4K1G - chains A and E of the 4 polymer chains in the assembly; structure by X-ray diffraction, 1.90 A resolution.

== Chain A ==
Molecule: Endonuclease 4
Source organism: Escherichia coli
Notes: EC 3.1.21.2
UniProt: P0A6C1 (END4_ECOLI); residues 1-285 here = UniProt positions 1-285
Sequence (285 residues; row label = number of the first residue in the row):
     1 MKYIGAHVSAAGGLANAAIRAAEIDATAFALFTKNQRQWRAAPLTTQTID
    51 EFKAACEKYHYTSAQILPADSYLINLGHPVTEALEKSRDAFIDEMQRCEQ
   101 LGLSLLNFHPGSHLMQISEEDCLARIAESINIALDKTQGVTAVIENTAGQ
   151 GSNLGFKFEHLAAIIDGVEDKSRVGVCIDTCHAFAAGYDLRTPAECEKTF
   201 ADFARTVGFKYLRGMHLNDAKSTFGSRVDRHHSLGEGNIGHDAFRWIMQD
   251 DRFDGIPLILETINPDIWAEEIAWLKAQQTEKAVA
Not modelled in the structure: 284-285
Sequence notes: engineered mutation Ala-69 (His in P0A6C1)
Bound ions: Zn2+ site 1: Glu-145, Asp-179, His-216, Glu-261; Zn2+ site 2: His-182, Asp-229, His-231 (shared with DC306(E) of chain E); Zn2+ site 3: Asp-251, Asp-254 (shared with 1 residue of chain B)
Swiss-Prot annotation at these positions:
  - binding site (Zn(2+)): His-109, Glu-145, Asp-179, His-182, His-216, Asp-229, His-231, Glu-261
Reported in the primary citation:
  - binding site for the 9-nt DNA strand: Asn-35
  - conformationally variable residues (order/disorder transition): Gln-36, Tyr-72, His-109
  - binding site for the 6-nt DNA strand (chain E): Glu-261
  - catalytic residues: Glu-261 (citing earlier work)
  - mutagenesis - H69A: abolished catalytic activity (citing earlier work)

== Chain E ==
Molecule: 6-nt DNA strand
Sequence (6 nucleotides; row label = number of the first residue in the row):
   301 GCGTCC
Bound ions: Zn2+: DC306 (shared with His-182(A), Asp-229(A), His-231(A) of chain A)

== Chain A / chain E interface ==
Residue-residue contacts - 17 pairs, chain A then chain E:
  His-7(A) with DC306(E), sugar contact
  Phe-32(A) with DC306(E), sugar contact
  Arg-37(A) with DC305(E), base contact
  Ala-69(A) with DC306(E), phosphate contact
  Tyr-72(A) with DC305(E), stacking on the base; DC306(E), sugar contact
  His-109(A) with DC306(E), salt bridge to the phosphate
  His-182(A) with DC306(E), salt bridge to the phosphate
  Asp-229(A) with DC305(E), phosphate contact; DC306(E), phosphate contact
  Arg-230(A) with DG303(E), base contact; DT304(E), phosphate contact; DC305(E), phosphate contact
  His-231(A) with DC305(E), hydrogen bond to the phosphate; DC306(E), salt bridge to the phosphate
  Glu-261(A) with DC306(E), hydrogen bond to the base
  Ile-263(A) with DC305(E), phosphate contact
Also at the interface, not in a pair above, chain A (16 interface residues in all): Asn-107, Asp-179, His-216, Thr-262

== Summary ==
16 residues of chain A and 4 residues of chain E are in contact, with 2 hydrogen bonds, 3 salt bridges and 1
aromatic stacking contact. Polar contacts include Glu-261(A)/DC306(E), His-231(A)/DC305(E) and
His-109(A)/DC306(E). From UniProt: 8 Zn2+-binding residues on chain A. The paper reports the catalytic residue
Glu-261(A); H69A of chain A abolishes catalytic activity.
Chain A is Endonuclease 4 (Escherichia coli) and chain E is a 6-nt DNA strand; the structure, Structure of E.
coli Nfo(Endo IV)-H69A mutant bound to a cleaved DNA duplex containing a alphadA:T ..., was determined by
X-ray diffraction.
